PDB entry 8D5D | X-ray diffraction, 1.54 A resolution | chains A and B

[Chain A]
Protein: D-ornithine/D-lysine decarboxylase
Organism: Salmonella enterica subsp. enterica serovar Typhimurium
Notes: EC 4.1.1.116
UniProtKB: Q8ZNC4 (DOKDC_SALTY); residues 1-465 here = UniProt positions 1-465
Sequence (477 residues; row label = number of the first residue in the row; note: 10 numbers in that range are skipped by the numbering (no residue carries them; nothing is unmodelled there)):
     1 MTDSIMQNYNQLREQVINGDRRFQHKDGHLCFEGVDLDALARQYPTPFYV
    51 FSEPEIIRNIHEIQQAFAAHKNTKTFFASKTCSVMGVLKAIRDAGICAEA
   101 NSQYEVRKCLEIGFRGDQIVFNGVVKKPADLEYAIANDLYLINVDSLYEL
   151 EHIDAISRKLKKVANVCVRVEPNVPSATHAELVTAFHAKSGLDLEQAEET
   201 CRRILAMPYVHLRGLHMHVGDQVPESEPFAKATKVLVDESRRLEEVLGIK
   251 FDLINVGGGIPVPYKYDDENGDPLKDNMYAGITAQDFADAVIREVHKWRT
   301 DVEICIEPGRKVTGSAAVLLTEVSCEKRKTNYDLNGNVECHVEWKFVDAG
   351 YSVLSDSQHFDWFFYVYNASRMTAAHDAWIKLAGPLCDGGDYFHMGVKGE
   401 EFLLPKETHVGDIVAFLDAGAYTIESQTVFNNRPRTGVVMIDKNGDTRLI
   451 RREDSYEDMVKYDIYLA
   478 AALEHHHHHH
Not modelled in the structure: 1, 174-182, 479-487
Sequence notes: engineered mutation F430 (Tyr in Q8ZNC4); expression tag (466-467, 478-487)
Curated features (UniProtKB/Swiss-Prot):
  - active site: C387 (Proton donor)
  - binding site (pyridoxal 5'-phosphate): G259, E307 to R310, Y422
  - modified residue: K80 (N6-(pyridoxal phosphate)lysine)
Bound ions: Na+: I204, L205, M207, V210
Small-molecule neighbours:
  - PLP-DArg (5DK; (E)-N~2~-({3-hydroxy-2-methyl-5-[(phosphonooxy)methyl]pyridin-4-yl}methylidene)-D-arginine), molecule 1: A78, K80, T81, E99, N101, N122, R169, H216, H218, G220, D221, Q222, G258, G259, I260, E307, P308, G309, R310, D356, F360, Y422
  - PLP-DArg (5DK), molecule 2: Y351, C387, D388, G389, F430

[Chain B]
Protein: D-ornithine/D-lysine decarboxylase
Organism: Salmonella enterica subsp. enterica serovar Typhimurium
Notes: EC 4.1.1.116
UniProtKB: Q8ZNC4 (DOKDC_SALTY); residue numbers follow UniProt; this construct covers 1-465
Sequence (477 residues; each row starts with the number of its first residue):
     1 MTDSIMQNYNQLREQVINGDRRFQHKDGHLCFEGVDLDALARQYPTPFYV
    51 FSEPEIIRNIHEIQQAFAAHKNTKTFFASKTCSVMGVLKAIRDAGICAEA
   101 NSQYEVRKCLEIGFRGDQIVFNGVVKKPADLEYAIANDLYLINVDSLYEL
   151 EHIDAISRKLKKVANVCVRVEPNVPSATHAELVTAFHAKSGLDLEQAEET
   201 CRRILAMPYVHLRGLHMHVGDQVPESEPFAKATKVLVDESRRLEEVLGIK
   251 FDLINVGGGIPVPYKYDDENGDPLKDNMYAGITAQDFADAVIREVHKWRT
   301 DVEICIEPGRKVTGSAAVLLTEVSCEKRKTNYDLNGNVECHVEWKFVDAG
   351 YSVLSDSQHFDWFFYVYNASRMTAAHDAWIKLAGPLCDGGDYFHMGVKGE
   401 EFLLPKETHVGDIVAFLDAGAYTIESQTVFNNRPRTGVVMIDKNGDTRLI
   451 RREDSYEDMVKYDIYLAAALEHHHHHH
Not modelled in the structure: 1, 175-187, 467-477
Sequence notes: engineered mutation F430 (Tyr in Q8ZNC4); expression tag (466-477)
Curated features (UniProtKB/Swiss-Prot):
  - active site: C387 (Proton donor)
  - binding site (pyridoxal 5'-phosphate): G259, E307 to R310, Y422
  - modified residue: K80 (N6-(pyridoxal phosphate)lysine)
Bound ions: Na+: I204, L205, M207, V210
Small-molecule neighbours:
  - PLP-DArg (5DK; (E)-N~2~-({3-hydroxy-2-methyl-5-[(phosphonooxy)methyl]pyridin-4-yl}methylidene)-D-arginine), molecule 1: A78, K80, T81, E99, N122, R169, H216, H218, G220, D221, Q222, G258, G259, I260, E307, P308, G309, R310, D356, F360, Y422
  - PLP-DArg (5DK), molecule 2: Y351, C387, D388, G389

[Interface between chain A and chain B]
Pairs across the interface (179):
  K80(A) with C387(B); F430(B); N431(B)
  S83(A) with N432(B), hydrogen bond
  V84(A) with D463(B)
  M85(A) with D463(B), hydrogen bond (backbone-side chain); Y465(B), hydrophobic
  N101(A) with C387(B); N431(B), hydrogen bond; R433(B), hydrogen bond (backbone-side chain)
  S102(A) with N431(B), hydrogen bond (side chain-backbone); N432(B); R433(B)
  Y104(A) with N432(B); Y456(B); M459(B), hydrophobic
  E105(A) with N431(B); N432(B), hydrogen bond
  R107(A) with Y456(B); E457(B), salt bridge
  K108(A) with N432(B), hydrogen bond; Y456(B); M459(B); V460(B)
  E111(A) with Y456(B), hydrogen bond; Y465(B), hydrogen bond
  V124(A) with C325(B); F346(B), hydrophobic; G384(B); P385(B), hydrophobic
  V125(A) with S324(B); F346(B), hydrophobic; P385(B), hydrophobic; R433(B)
  K127(A) with E322(B), salt bridge; S324(B); D348(B), salt bridge
  D145(A) with K327(B), salt bridge
  S146(A) with C325(B), hydrogen bond
  Y148(A) with E326(B); V410(B)
  E171(A) with K329(B), salt bridge
  V183(A) with N331(B)
  T184(A) with K329(B)
  A185(A) with N331(B), hydrogen bond (backbone-side chain); V342(B); W344(B), hydrogen bond (backbone-side chain)
  F186(A) with N331(B); C340(B), hydrophobic; V342(B), hydrophobic; W344(B); K381(B), hydrogen bond (backbone-side chain)
  H187(A) with Y392(B); E400(B)
  A188(A) with K329(B), hydrogen bond (backbone-side chain)
  K189(A) with K327(B), hydrogen bond (backbone-side chain); W344(B); F346(B); A383(B); G384(B), hydrogen bond (side chain-backbone); L386(B), hydrogen bond (side chain-backbone); D388(B); D391(B), salt bridge
  S190(A) with K327(B); K329(B), hydrogen bond (backbone-side chain)
  G191(A) with K327(B), hydrogen bond (backbone-side chain); K329(B)
  D193(A) with K329(B); T330(B), hydrogen bond (side chain-backbone)
  E195(A) with Y332(B)
  E322(A) with K127(B), salt bridge
  S324(A) with V125(B); K127(B)
  C325(A) with V124(B); S146(B), hydrogen bond; Y148(B), hydrophobic
  K327(A) with D145(B), salt bridge; K189(B), hydrogen bond (side chain-backbone); S190(B); G191(B), hydrogen bond (side chain-backbone)
  K329(A) with E171(B), salt bridge; A188(B), hydrogen bond (side chain-backbone); S190(B), hydrogen bond (side chain-backbone); G191(B); L192(B); D193(B), salt bridge
  T330(A) with D193(B), hydrogen bond (backbone-side chain)
  N331(A) with N173(B), hydrogen bond
  Y332(A) with E195(B)
  W344(A) with A188(B); K189(B)
  F346(A) with V124(B), hydrophobic; V125(B), hydrophobic; K189(B)
  D348(A) with K127(B), salt bridge
  H359(A) with H359(B)
  F360(A) with H359(B); D388(B)
  A383(A) with K189(B)
  G384(A) with V124(B); K189(B), hydrogen bond (backbone-side chain)
  P385(A) with V124(B), hydrophobic; V125(B), hydrophobic
  L386(A) with K189(B), hydrogen bond (backbone-side chain)
  C387(A) with K80(B); N101(B)
  D388(A) with K189(B); F360(B)
  D391(A) with K189(B), salt bridge
  V410(A) with Y148(B)
  Y422(A) with F430(B), hydrophobic
  E425(A) with T428(B); V429(B), hydrogen bond (backbone-backbone); F430(B), hydrogen bond (backbone-backbone)
  S426(A) with T428(B)
  Q427(A) with Q427(B); T428(B)
  T428(A) with E425(B); S426(B); Q427(B); T428(B)
  V429(A) with E425(B), hydrogen bond (backbone-backbone)
  F430(A) with K80(B); Y422(B), hydrophobic; E425(B), hydrogen bond (backbone-backbone)
  N431(A) with K80(B); N101(B); S102(B), hydrogen bond (backbone-side chain); E105(B)
  N432(A) with S83(B), hydrogen bond; S102(B), hydrogen bond (backbone-side chain); Y104(B); E105(B), hydrogen bond; K108(B), hydrogen bond
  R433(A) with N101(B), hydrogen bond (side chain-backbone); S102(B); V125(B)
  R435(A) with V429(B); R435(B); Y462(B), hydrogen bond
  L449(A) with I464(B)
  I450(A) with D463(B); I464(B), hydrogen bond (backbone-backbone)
  R451(A) with Y462(B); D463(B), salt bridge; I464(B)
  R452(A) with K461(B), hydrogen bond (side chain-backbone); Y462(B), hydrogen bond (backbone-backbone)
  D454(A) with Y462(B)
  Y456(A) with Y104(B); R107(B); K108(B); E111(B), hydrogen bond
  E457(A) with R107(B), salt bridge
  D458(A) with K461(B), salt bridge; Y462(B)
  M459(A) with Y104(B), hydrophobic
  V460(A) with K108(B)
  K461(A) with R452(B), hydrogen bond (backbone-side chain); K461(B); Y462(B)
  Y462(A) with R435(B), hydrogen bond; R451(B); R452(B), hydrogen bond (backbone-backbone); D454(B); D458(B); K461(B); Y462(B), hydrogen bond
  D463(A) with V84(B); M85(B), hydrogen bond (side chain-backbone); I450(B); R451(B), salt bridge
  I464(A) with L449(B); I450(B), hydrogen bond (backbone-backbone)
  Y465(A) with M85(B), hydrophobic; E111(B), hydrogen bond
  A478(A) with E111(B), hydrogen bond (backbone-backbone); I112(B); G113(B)
Interface residues without a listed pair, chain A (89 interface residues in all): T46, I112, Q196, E326, R328, V347, Y351, Q358, P434, S455, L466, A467
Interface residues without a listed pair, chain B (89 interface residues in all): T46, R328, V347, Y351, Q358, G389, P434, S455

[In short]
The chain A/chain B interface involves 89 residues from each chain, with 52 hydrogen bonds and 16 salt
bridges. Among the polar pairs are R107(A)-E457(B), K127(A)-E322(B) and K127(A)-D348(B). PLP-DArg is bound
between chain A and chain B.
Both chains are D-ornithine/D-lysine decarboxylase (Salmonella enterica subsp. enterica serovar Typhimurium).
Entry 8D5D (Structure of Y430F D-ornithine/D-lysine decarboxylase complex with D-arginine) was determined by
X-ray diffraction (same publication as 8D2Y, 8D4I, 8D5R and 8D88).
